PDB entry 3CUQ | X-ray diffraction, 2.61 A resolution | chains B and C of the 4 polymer chains in the assembly

Chain B:
Molecule: Vacuolar protein-sorting-associated protein 36
Source organism: Homo sapiens
UniProtKB: Q86VN1 (VPS36_HUMAN); residues 169-386 here = UniProt positions 169-386
Sequence (218 residues; row label = number of the first residue in the row):
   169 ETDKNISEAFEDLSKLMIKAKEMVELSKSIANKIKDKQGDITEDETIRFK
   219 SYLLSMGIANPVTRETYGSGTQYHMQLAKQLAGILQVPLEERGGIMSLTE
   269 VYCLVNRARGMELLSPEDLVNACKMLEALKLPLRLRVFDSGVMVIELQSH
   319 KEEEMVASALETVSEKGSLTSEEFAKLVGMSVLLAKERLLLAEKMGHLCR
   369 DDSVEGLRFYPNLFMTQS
Not modelled in the structure: 169-171, 202-211, 386

Chain C:
Molecule: Vacuolar protein-sorting-associated protein 25
Source organism: Homo sapiens
UniProtKB: Q9BRG1 (VPS25_HUMAN); residues 1-176 here = UniProt positions 1-176
Sequence (176 residues; row label = number of the first residue in the row):
     1 MAMSFEWPWQYRFPPFFTLQPNVDTRQKQLAAWCSLVLSFCRLHKQSSMT
    51 VMEAQESPLFNNVKLQRKLPVESIQIVLEELRKKGNLEWLDKSKSSFLIM
   101 WRRPEEWGKLIYQWVSRSGQNNSVFTLYELTNGEDTEDEEFHGLDEATLL
   151 RALQALQQEHKAEIITVSDGRGVKFF
Not modelled in the structure: 1-3

How chain B and chain C interact:
Contacting residue pairs - 12 pairs, chain B then chain C:
  Thr-338(B) / Val-23(C)
  Thr-338(B) / Asp-24(C)  hydrogen bond
  Glu-340(B) / Asp-24(C)
  Glu-341(B) / Val-23(C)
  Glu-341(B) / Asp-24(C)
  Glu-341(B) / Gln-27(C)
  Val-372(B) / Pro-21(C)
  Val-372(B) / Asn-22(C)
  Glu-373(B) / Pro-21(C)
  Glu-373(B) / Asn-22(C)
  Glu-373(B) / Val-23(C)  hydrogen bond (backbone-backbone)
  Gly-374(B) / Asn-22(C)
Other interface residues (no listed pair), chain B (7 interface residues in all): Arg-376

Overview:
Chain B and chain C form an interface of 7 and 5 residues respectively, with 2 hydrogen bonds. Polar contacts
include Thr-338(B)/Asp-24(C) and Glu-373(B)/Val-23(C).
Chain B is Vacuolar protein-sorting-associated protein 36 and chain C is Vacuolar protein-sorting-associated
protein 25, both from Homo sapiens; the structure, Integrated structural and functional model of the human
ESCRT-II complex, was determined by X-ray diffraction together with 2ZME from the same study.
